8FS8 - chains C and G of the 11 polymer chains in the assembly; structure by electron microscopy, 3.04 A resolution.

Chain C:
Molecule: Replication factor C subunit 3
Source organism: Saccharomyces cerevisiae
UniProtKB: P38629 (RFC3_YEAST); residue numbers follow UniProt; this construct covers 1-336
Chain sequence (336 residues; numbered 1 to 336; the number before each row is that of its first residue):
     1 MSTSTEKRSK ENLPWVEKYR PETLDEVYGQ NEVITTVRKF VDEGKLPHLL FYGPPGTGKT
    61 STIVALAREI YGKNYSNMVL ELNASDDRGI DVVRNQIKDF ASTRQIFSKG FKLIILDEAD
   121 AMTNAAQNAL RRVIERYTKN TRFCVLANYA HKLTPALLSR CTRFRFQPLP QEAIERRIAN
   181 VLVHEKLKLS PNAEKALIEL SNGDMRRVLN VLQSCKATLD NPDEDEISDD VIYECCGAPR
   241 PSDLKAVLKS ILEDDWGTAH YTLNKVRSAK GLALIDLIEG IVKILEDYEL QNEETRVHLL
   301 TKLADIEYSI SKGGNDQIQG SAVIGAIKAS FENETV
Disordered / not traced: 1-8, 336
Bound ions: Mg2+: Thr60 (together with ATP-gamma-S)
Small-molecule neighbours:
  - ATP-gamma-S (AGS; phosphothiophosphoric acid-adenylate ester), molecule 1: Val16, Tyr19, Arg20, Pro21, Glu26, Val27, Tyr28, Pro55, Gly56, Thr57, Gly58, Lys59, Thr60, Ser61, Asp117, Asn148, Leu169, Arg177, Met205, Arg206, Leu209
  - ATP-gamma-S (AGS), molecule 2: Arg131, Ala156, Arg160
Curated features (UniProtKB/Swiss-Prot):
  - binding site (ATP): Val16 to Tyr19, Arg20, Tyr28, Gly53 to Ser61, Asn148, Arg206
  - modified residue: Ser2 (N-acetylserine)

Chain G:
Molecule: DNA damage checkpoint control protein RAD17
Source organism: Saccharomyces cerevisiae
UniProtKB: A0A8H4BW58 (A0A8H4BW58_YEASX); residues 1-401 here = UniProt positions 1-401
Chain sequence (401 residues; numbered 1 to 401; the number before each row is that of its first residue):
     1 MRINSELANK FSASTVHLEH ITTALSCLTP FGSKDDVLIF IDADGLSFVR ENNHVIKIQL
    61 LLSRELFMSY SYRNETEDHM KLCVKINHIL DSVSVMNRNS DDIVECTLSY DGHGSPFVLI
   121 FEDSFISERV EYSTYLIKDF DTNGLELDRE RISFEAIIKG EALHSALKDL KEIGCKECYV
   181 YAKTEANDEN VFALISKSQL GFSKIKLPSN RSILEKLQVF DGDSTTVIDG FAVIGFFDFT
   241 SFDKIRKSTK IASKVLFRMD VHGVLSVNIL SQTDDVIITD TTRPSNNRPG SIRQLQLPKD
   301 YPGIVIEVCM LEKESIDEAA QTEIELLMET NELGNRNSFK KSTIRKRYGT DKGNETSNDN
   361 LLQLNGKKIK LPSEEENNKN RESEDEENHC KYPTKDIPIF F
Disordered / not traced: 1-8, 99-101, 272-300, 331-401

How chain C and chain G interact:
Pairs across the interface - 35 pairs, chain C then chain G:
  Ser76(C) with His54(G); Phe140(G); Asp141(G), hydrogen bond (side chain-backbone)
  Asn77(C) with Gly144(G)
  Leu80(C) with His54(G)
  Gln96(C) with Asn53(G)
  Asp99(C) with Asn53(G); Val55(G); Asp238(G); Thr240(G)
  Phe100(C) with Asn53(G)
  Ala101(C) with Glu314(G)
  Ser102(C) with Lys313(G), hydrogen bond; Glu314(G), hydrogen bond (backbone-backbone)
  Thr103(C) with Val55(G); Leu311(G); Glu312(G); Lys313(G)
  Arg104(C) with Val261(G), hydrogen bond (side chain-backbone); His262(G); Gly263(G); Leu311(G); Glu312(G), salt bridge; Lys313(G); Glu314(G)
  Gln105(C) with His262(G)
  Ile106(C) with Gly144(G); Leu145(G), hydrophobic; His262(G); Val264(G); Leu311(G), hydrophobic
  Arg136(C) with Ile316(G)
  Tyr137(C) with Glu314(G); Ile316(G), hydrophobic
  Asn140(C) with Glu314(G), hydrogen bond
Also at the interface, not in a pair above, chain C (18 interface residues in all): Lys73, Phe107, Lys112
Also at the interface, not in a pair above, chain G (19 interface residues in all): Glu146

Summary:
Chain C and chain G form an interface of 18 and 19 residues respectively; the contacts include 5 hydrogen
bonds and 1 salt bridge. Polar pairs include Arg104(C)-Glu312(G), Ser76(C)-Asp141(G) and Ser102(C)-Lys313(G).
Ligands of chain C: ATP-gamma-S. UniProt lists 17 ATP-binding residues on chain C.
Here chain C is Replication factor C subunit 3 and chain G is DNA damage checkpoint control protein RAD17,
both from Saccharomyces cerevisiae. Entry 8FS8 (Structure of S. cerevisiae Rad24-RFC loading the 9-1-1 clamp
onto a 5-nt gapped DNA (9-1-1 encircling ...) was determined by electron microscopy, deposited together with
8FS3, 8FS4, 8FS5, 8FS6 and 8FS7.
